PDB entry 8OEL | electron microscopy, 8.24 A resolution (very low resolution: no residue pairs are listed; an interface is given only as per-side residue counts) | chains A and T of the 7 polymer chains in the assembly

[Chain A]
Protein: Replication factor A
From: Pyrococcus abyssi
Reference sequence: G8ZHS0 (G8ZHS0_PYRAB); residue numbers follow UniProt; this construct covers 3-358
Amino-acid sequence (358 residues; numbered 1 to 358; the number before each row is that of its first residue):
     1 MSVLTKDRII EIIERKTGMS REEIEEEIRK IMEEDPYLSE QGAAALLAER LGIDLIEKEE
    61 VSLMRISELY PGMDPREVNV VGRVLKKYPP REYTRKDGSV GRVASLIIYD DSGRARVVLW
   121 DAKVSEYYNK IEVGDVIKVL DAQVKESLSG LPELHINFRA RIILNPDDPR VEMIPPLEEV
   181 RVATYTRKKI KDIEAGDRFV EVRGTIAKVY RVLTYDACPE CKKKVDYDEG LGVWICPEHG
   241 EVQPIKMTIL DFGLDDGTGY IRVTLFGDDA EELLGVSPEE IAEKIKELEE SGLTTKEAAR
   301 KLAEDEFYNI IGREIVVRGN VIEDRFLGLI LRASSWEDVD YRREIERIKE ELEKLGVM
Not modelled in the structure: 1-61, 175-185
Sequence notes: initiating methionine (1); expression tag (2)
Ion coordination: Zn2+: Cys218, Cys221, Cys236, His239

[Chain T]
Molecule: poly dT
Sequence (100 nucleotides; row label = number of the first residue in the row):
     1 TTTTTTTTTT TTTTTTTTTT TTTTTTTTTT TTTTTTTTTT TTTTTTTTTT TTTTTTTTTT
    61 TTTTTTTTTT TTTTTTTTTT TTTTTTTTTT TTTTTTTTTT
Not modelled in the structure: 15-29, 44-100

[Chain A / chain T interface]
At this resolution (8 A) residue pairs are not listed: 20 residues of chain A and 8 of chain T lie at the interface.

[Summary]
20 residues of chain A face 8 of chain T across their interface. The Zn2+ site is built by Cys218(A),
Cys221(A), Cys236(A) and His239(A).
Chain A is Replication factor A (Pyrococcus abyssi) and chain T is poly dT; the structure, Condensed RPA-DNA
nucleoprotein filament, was determined by electron microscopy (same publication as 8AAJ, 8AAS, 8C5Y, 8C5Z and
8OEJ).
